Entry 8RYT (electron microscopy, 18.00 A resolution (very low resolution: no residue pairs are listed; an interface is given only as per-side residue counts)); this record covers chains F and I of the 16 polymer chains in the assembly.

[Chain F (and I)]
Name: Nucleoprotein
Notes: chain I of this document is another copy of the same molecule, construct and numbering; everything in this record applies to it too
UniProt: P89216 (NCAP_THOGV); residue numbers follow UniProt; this construct covers 1-184, 194-454
Amino-acid sequence (445 residues; each row starts with the number of its first residue; note: 9 numbers in that range are skipped by the numbering (no residue carries them; nothing is unmodelled there)):
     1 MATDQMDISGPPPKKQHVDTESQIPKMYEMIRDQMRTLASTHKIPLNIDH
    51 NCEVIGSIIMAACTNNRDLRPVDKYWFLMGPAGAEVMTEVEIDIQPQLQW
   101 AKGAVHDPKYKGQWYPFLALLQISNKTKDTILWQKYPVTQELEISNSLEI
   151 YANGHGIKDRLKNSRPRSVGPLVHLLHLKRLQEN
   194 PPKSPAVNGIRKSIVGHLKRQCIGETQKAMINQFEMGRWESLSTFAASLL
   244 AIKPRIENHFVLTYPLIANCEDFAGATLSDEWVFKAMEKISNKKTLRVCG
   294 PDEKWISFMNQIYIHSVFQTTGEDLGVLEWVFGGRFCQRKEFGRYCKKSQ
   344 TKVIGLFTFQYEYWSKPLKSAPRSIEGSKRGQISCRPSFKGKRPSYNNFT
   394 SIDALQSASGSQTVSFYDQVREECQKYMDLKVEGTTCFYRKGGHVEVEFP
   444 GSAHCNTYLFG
Disordered / not traced: 1-19, 194-196, 370-375, 395-407 (chain I: 1-19, 194-196, 370-407)
What the authors report for this chain:
  - mutagenesis - R67D (10-fold), W133D (3-fold), R160D, K162D (15-fold): decreased binding to 24-mer polyU
  - mutagenesis - R386A (11-fold): decreased binding to 24-mer polyU RNA
  - mutagenesis - R160D: decreased catalytic activity

[Interface between chain F and chain I]
At this resolution (18 A) residue pairs are not listed: 7 residues of chain F and 12 of chain I lie at the interface.

[Summary]
7 residues of chain F face 12 of chain I across their interface. The paper reports that R67D, W133D and R160D
of chain F, among others, reduce binding to 24-mer polyU; R386A of chain F reduces binding to 24-mer polyU
RNA.
Both chains are Nucleoprotein. Entry 8RYT (Structural characterization of Thogoto Virus nucleoprotein provides
insights into RNA encapsidation and assembly) was determined by electron microscopy (same publication as
8CJW).
